Entry 6VN2 (X-ray diffraction, 2.93 A resolution); this record covers chain A.

Chain A:
Protein: Ubiquitin carboxyl-terminal hydrolase 7
Source organism: Homo sapiens
Notes: EC 3.4.19.12
Reference sequence: Q93009 (UBP7_HUMAN); residues 207-555 here = UniProt positions 207-555
Amino-acid sequence (350 residues; numbered 206 to 555; the number before each row is that of its first residue):
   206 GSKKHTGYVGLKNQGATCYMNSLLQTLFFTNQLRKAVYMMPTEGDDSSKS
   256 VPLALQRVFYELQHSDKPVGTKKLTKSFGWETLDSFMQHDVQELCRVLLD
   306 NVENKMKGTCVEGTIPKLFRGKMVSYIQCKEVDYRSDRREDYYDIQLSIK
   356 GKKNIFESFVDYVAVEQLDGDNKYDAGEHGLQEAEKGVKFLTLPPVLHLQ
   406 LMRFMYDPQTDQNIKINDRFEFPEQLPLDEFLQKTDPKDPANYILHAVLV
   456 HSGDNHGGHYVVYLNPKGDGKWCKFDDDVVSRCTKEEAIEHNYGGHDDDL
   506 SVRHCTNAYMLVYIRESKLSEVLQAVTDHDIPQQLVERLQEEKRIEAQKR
Not modelled in the structure: 206, 504-510, 555
Sequence notes: expression tag (206)
Residues lining bound ligands: R44 (1-({7-[(2R)-5-chloro-2-(piperazine-1-carbonyl)-2,3-dihydro-1-benzofuran-7-yl]thieno[3,2-b]pyridin-2-yl}methyl)-1H-pyrrole-2,5-dione): Tyr224, Phe291, Met292, His294, Asp295, Val296, Gln297, Gln351, Gln405, Leu406, Met407, Arg408, Phe409, Lys420, His456, Asn460, Tyr465, Asn512, Tyr514
Swiss-Prot annotation at these positions:
  - active site: Cys223 (Nucleophile), His464 (Proton acceptor)
  - natural variant: Met225 (M225I: In HAFOUS), Glu345 (E345K: In HAFOUS), Leu373 (L373F: In HAFOUS), Gly392 (G392D: In HAFOUS), Val485 (V485G: In HAFOUS)
  - mutagenesis: Cys223 (C223A: Complete loss of activity. Localized in the nucleus and does not inhibit FOXO4-dependent transcriptional activity. Loss of ability to deubiquitinate CRY2; C223S: Catalytically inactive mutant ...), His456 (H456A: Complete loss of activity), His464 (H464A: Complete loss of activity)

Overview:
Bound to chain A: compound R44. From UniProt: active-site residues Cys223 and His464 and 3 mutagenesis sites.
Chain A is Ubiquitin carboxyl-terminal hydrolase 7 (Homo sapiens); the structure, USP7 in complex with ligand
compound 18, was determined by X-ray diffraction together with 6VN3, 6VN4, 6VN5 and 6VN6 from the same study.
